Entry 6GBH (X-ray diffraction, 2.59 A resolution); this record covers chains B and A.

# Chain B
Protein: Carcinoembryonic antigen-related cell adhesion molecule 1
Source organism: Homo sapiens
Reference sequence: P13688 (CEAM1_HUMAN); residues 1-108 here correspond to UniProt positions 35-142 (UniProt number = residue number + 34)
Sequence (115 residues; row label = number of the first residue in the row; numbering starts at 0):
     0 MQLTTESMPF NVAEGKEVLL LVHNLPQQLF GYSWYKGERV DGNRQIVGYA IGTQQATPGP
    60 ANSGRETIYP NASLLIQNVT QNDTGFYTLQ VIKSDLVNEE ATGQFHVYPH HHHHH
Not modelled in the structure: 0, 109-114
Construct notes: initiating methionine (0); expression tag (109-114)
UniProt features mapped onto this chain:
  - modified residue: Q1 (Pyrrolidone carboxylic acid)
  - glycosylation (N-linked (GlcNAc...) asparagine): N70, N77, N81
What the authors report for this chain:
  - specificity-determining residues: Q44 (by similarity / conservation)

# Chain A
Protein: HopQ
Source organism: Helicobacter pylori
Reference sequence: Q8GDI6 (Q8GDI6_HELPX); residues 17-434 here correspond to UniProt positions 37-454 (UniProt number = residue number + 20)
Sequence (425 residues; row label = number of the first residue in the row):
    16 MAVQKVKNAD KVQKLSDAYE NLNKLLANHS HSNPEAINAN SATAINQAIG NLNANTQNLI
    76 DKTDNSPAYQ ATLLALKSTV GLWNSIAYAV ICGGYTDKPN HNTTETFYNQ PGQGSDSITC
   136 GGHVGLLQAG KNNSLSIEQF ATLNKAYQII QAALKQGLPA LSDTKKTVEV TIKTATNANN
   196 INVNNNNNNA ADTTVSITDT FINDAQNLLT QAQTIINTLQ DNCPQLKGKS SSNGGTNGAN
   256 TPSWQTGANQ NSCSVFGTEF SAISDMISNA QNIVQETQQL NTTPLKSIAQ PNNFNLNSPN
   316 SIALAQSMLK NAQSQAAVLK LANQVGSDFN RISTGVLKNY IEECNANASS ESVSSNTWGK
   376 GCAGVKQTLT SLENSNASFS SQTPQINQAQ NLANTIVQEL GHNPFKRVGI ISSQTNNGAH
   436 HHHHH
Not modelled in the structure: 16-57, 193-206, 246-254, 302-309, 362-367, 413-440
Cystine bridges: C107-C135, C238-C268, C359-C377
Construct notes: initiating methionine (16); expression tag (435-440)

# Interface between chain B and chain A
Contacting residue pairs - 34 pairs, chain B then chain A:
  Q27(B) - G262(A)
  Q27(B) - A263(A)
  L28(B) - N264(A)
  F29(B) - I106(A)  hydrophobic
  F29(B) - N148(A)
  F29(B) - N264(A)
  G30(B) - L142(A)
  S32(B) - L142(A)
  Y34(B) - L141(A)
  V39(B) - H116(A)
  V39(B) - L141(A)  hydrophobic
  G41(B) - P114(A)
  N42(B) - K113(A)
  Q44(B) - P114(A)
  Q44(B) - L141(A)  hydrogen bond (side chain-backbone)
  G47(B) - L142(A)
  Y48(B) - L142(A)
  A49(B) - N148(A)
  G51(B) - N147(A)
  G51(B) - Q240(A)
  T52(B) - K146(A)
  T52(B) - N147(A)
  T56(B) - Y110(A)  hydrogen bond
  Q89(B) - H138(A)
  I91(B) - H138(A)
  S93(B) - K242(A)
  S93(B) - G243(A)  hydrogen bond (backbone-backbone)
  S93(B) - G262(A)
  S93(B) - A263(A)
  S93(B) - N264(A)  hydrogen bond
  D94(B) - G243(A)
  D94(B) - S245(A)
  L95(B) - K242(A)
  N97(B) - H138(A)
Interface residues without a listed pair, chain B (25 interface residues in all): Y31, P59, E99
Interface residues without a listed pair, chain A (23 interface residues in all): N115, V139, Q143, S149, K244
From the paper, about this interface:
  - pairs named by the authors: S93(B)-N264(A) (backbone contact)

# Summary
25 residues of chain B face 23 of chain A across their interface; the contacts include 4 hydrogen bonds. Among
the polar pairs are Q44(B)-L141(A), T56(B)-Y110(A) and S93(B)-N264(A). The authors report a backbone contact
between S93(B) and N264(A). From the paper: the specificity determinant Q44(B).
Chain B is Carcinoembryonic antigen-related cell adhesion molecule 1 (Homo sapiens) and chain A is HopQ
(Helicobacter pylori); the structure, Helicobacter pylori adhesin HopQ type II bound to the N-terminal domain
of human CEACAM1, was determined by X-ray diffraction together with 6GBG from the same study.
